PDB entry 9KAN | X-ray diffraction, 1.95 A resolution | chains A and B

[Chain A]
Molecule: Vapd
Source organism: Campylobacter jejuni
Amino-acid sequence (138 residues; each row starts with the number of its first residue; numbers below 1 keep their minus sign (Met-12 is residue -12)):
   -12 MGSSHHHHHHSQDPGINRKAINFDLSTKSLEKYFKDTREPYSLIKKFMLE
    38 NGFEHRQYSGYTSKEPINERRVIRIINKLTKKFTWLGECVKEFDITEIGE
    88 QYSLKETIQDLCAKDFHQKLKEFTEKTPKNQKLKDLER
Disordered / not traced: -12 to -2, 105-125
What the authors report for this chain:
  - catalytic residues: Asp11, Ser46 (by similarity / conservation)

[Chain B]
Molecule: VapW antitoxin
Source organism: Campylobacter jejuni
UniProtKB: A0A3Z8NCW8 (A0A3Z8NCW8_CAMJU); residues 2-107 here = UniProt positions 2-107
Amino-acid sequence (135 residues; each row starts with the number of its first residue; numbers below 1 keep their minus sign (Met-27 is residue -27)):
   -27 MASMTGGLEHPQFEKLEQKLISEEDLEDLAYPLLGTRIVLDEEKILKEGK
    23 YNLEDMYKMIDEYAKESGMIKINKETYHCKGDKYDLGCMTLFIYKYLIDS
    73 EWFTKNAKEWIWISEKEGNSDLISASKAEGEGIWE
Disordered / not traced: -27 to -4
Construct notes: initiating methionine (-27); expression tag (-26 to 1)

[Chain A / chain B interface]
Pairs across the interface - 22 pairs, chain A then chain B:
  Gly2(A) with Lys88(B); Glu89(B)
  Ile3(A) with Glu89(B)
  Asn4(A) with Lys88(B), hydrogen bond
  Lys6(A) with Glu89(B), salt bridge
  Asn55(A) with Glu89(B)
  Glu56(A) with Leu58(B); Glu89(B), hydrogen bond (backbone-side chain)
  Arg57(A) with Tyr66(B), hydrogen bond; Trp84(B); Leu94(B); Ala97(B); Glu101(B), salt bridge
  Ile60(A) with Leu58(B), hydrophobic; Thr62(B); Tyr66(B), hydrophobic
  Arg61(A) with Tyr66(B); Glu101(B), salt bridge; Glu103(B), salt bridge
  Ile82(A) with Leu58(B), hydrophobic
  Glu84(A) with Lys88(B), salt bridge; Glu89(B)
Other interface residues (no listed pair), chain A (14 interface residues in all): Ile54, Asn64, Lys68
Other interface residues (no listed pair), chain B (11 interface residues in all): Ser92
From the paper, about this interface:
  - residue pairs: Glu56(A)-Glu89(B) (backbone contact), Arg57(A)-Glu101(B) (salt bridge), Arg61(A)-Glu103(B) (salt bridge), Arg61(A)-Glu101(B) (salt bridge)
  - interface residues, chain A: Asn4(A), Lys6(A)
  - interface residues, chain B: Lys88(B), Glu89(B)

[In short]
The interface between chain A and chain B involves 14 residues on one side and 11 on the other, with 3
hydrogen bonds and 5 salt bridges. Polar contacts include Lys6(A)-Glu89(B), Arg57(A)-Glu101(B) and
Arg61(A)-Glu101(B). The authors report a backbone contact between Glu56(A) and Glu89(B); salt bridges between
Arg57(A) and Glu101(B), Arg61(A) and Glu103(B) and Arg61(A) and Glu101(B). From the paper: catalytic residues
Asp11(A) and Ser46(A); interface residues Asn4(A), Lys6(A) and Lys88(B) among others.
Here chain A is Vapd and chain B is VapW antitoxin, both from Campylobacter jejuni. Entry 9KAN (Crystal
structure of the C. jejuni VapD-VapW toxin-antitoxin complex) was determined by X-ray diffraction.
